PDB entry 1O2G | X-ray diffraction, 1.58 A resolution | chains L and H of the 3 polymer chains in the assembly

[Chain L]
Name: Thrombin
From: Homo sapiens
Notes: EC 3.4.21.5; fragment: light chain, residues 328-363
UniProtKB: P00734 (THRB_HUMAN); residues 1-14 here correspond to UniProt positions 336-349 (UniProt number = residue number + 335)
Amino-acid sequence (36 residues; numbered 1 to 15 plus 21 insertion-coded residues; the number before each row is that of its first residue; a row labelled like 14A-14M holds insertion residues (14A, then the next letters in order)):
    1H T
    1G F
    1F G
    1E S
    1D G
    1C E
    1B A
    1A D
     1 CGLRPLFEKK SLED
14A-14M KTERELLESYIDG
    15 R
UniProt features mapped onto this chain:
  - site: Arg15 (Cleavage)

[Chain H]
Name: Thrombin
From: Homo sapiens
Notes: EC 3.4.21.5; fragment: heavy chain, residues 364-620
UniProtKB: P00734 (THRB_HUMAN); the construct lacks a stretch of the UniProt sequence and is renumbered around it, so the offset changes along the chain: 16-36 = UniProt 364-384; 37-60 = UniProt 386-409; 61-77 = UniProt 419-435; 78-97 = UniProt 437-456; 7 more segments
Amino-acid sequence (259 residues; each row starts with the number of its first residue; note: 4 numbers in that range are skipped by the numbering (no residue carries them; nothing is unmodelled there); a row labelled like 60A-60I holds insertion residues (60A, then the next letters in order)):
    16 IVEGSDAEIG MSPWQVMLFR K
   36A S
    37 PQELLCGASL ISDRWVLTAA HCLL
60A-60I YPPWDKNFT
    61 ENDLLVRIGK HSRTRYE
   77A R
    78 NIEKISMLEK IYIHPRYNWR
   97A E
    98 NLDRDIALMK LKKPVAFSDY IHPVCLPDRE TA
129A-129C ASL
   130 LQAGYKGRVT GWGNLKE
146A-146H TWTANVGK
   150 GQPSVLQVVN LPIVERPVCK DSTRIRITDN MFCAG
  184A Y
   185 KP
186A-186D DEGK
   187 RGDACEGDSG GPFVMKSP
204A-204B FN
   205 NRWYQMGIVS WGE
   219 GCD
  221A R
   222 DGKYGFYTHV FRLKKWIQKV IDQFGE
Disordered / not traced: 146A-146H
Disulfide bonds: Cys42-Cys58, Cys168-Cys182, Cys191-Cys220
Metal / ion sites: Na+: Arg221A, Lys224
Residues lining bound ligands: cra_8696 (696; 3-{5-[amino(iminio)methyl]-1H-indol-2-yl}-1,1'-biphenyl-2-olate): Leu41, Cys42, His57, Cys58, Tyr60A, Trp60D, Lys60F, Asp189, Ala190, Cys191, Glu192, Ser195, Val213, Ser214, Trp215, Gly216, Gly219, Cys220, Gly226
UniProt features mapped onto this chain:
  - region: Ala183 to Val200 (High affinity receptor-binding region which is also known as the TP508 peptide)
  - active site (Charge relay system): His57, Asp102, Ser195
  - glycosylation: Asn60G (N-linked (GlcNAc...) (complex) asparagine)

[Chain L / chain H interface]
Residue-residue contacts (75):
  Cys1(L) - Pro120(H)
  Cys1(L) - Val121(H)
  Cys1(L) - Cys122(H)  disulfide
  Cys1(L) - Arg206(H)  hydrogen bond (backbone-side chain)
  Asp1A(L) - His119(H)  salt bridge
  Asp1A(L) - Arg206(H)
  Ala1B(L) - Arg206(H)  hydrogen bond (backbone-side chain)
  Glu1C(L) - Ile47(H)
  Glu1C(L) - Pro120(H)
  Ser1E(L) - Cys122(H)
  Ser1E(L) - Leu123(H)
  Gly1F(L) - Lys235(H)
  Gly1F(L) - Gln239(H)
  Phe1G(L) - Leu123(H)
  Phe1G(L) - Lys235(H)
  Phe1G(L) - Gln239(H)
  Phe1G(L) - Ile242(H)  hydrophobic
  Phe1G(L) - Asp243(H)
  Thr1H(L) - Ile47(H)  hydrogen bond (backbone-backbone)
  Thr1H(L) - Ser48(H)
  Thr1H(L) - Leu123(H)
  Thr1H(L) - Ile238(H)
  Thr1H(L) - Ile242(H)
  Thr1H(L) - Glu247(H)
  Gly2(L) - Pro120(H)  hydrogen bond (backbone-backbone)
  Gly2(L) - Cys122(H)  hydrogen bond (backbone-side chain)
  Gly2(L) - Arg206(H)
  Gly2(L) - Trp207(H)  hydrogen bond (backbone-backbone)
  Leu3(L) - His119(H)  hydrogen bond (backbone-side chain)
  Leu3(L) - Asn205(H)
  Leu3(L) - Arg206(H)
  Arg4(L) - Gly25(H)
  Arg4(L) - Met26(H)  hydrogen bond (side chain-backbone)
  Arg4(L) - Pro28(H)
  Arg4(L) - Trp29(H)
  Arg4(L) - Arg137(H)
  Arg4(L) - Trp207(H)
  Pro5(L) - Ser115(H)
  Pro5(L) - Asp116(H)
  Pro5(L) - His119(H)
  Leu6(L) - Asp116(H)
  Phe7(L) - Glu23(H)
  Phe7(L) - Ile24(H)
  Phe7(L) - Gly25(H)
  Phe7(L) - Met26(H)
  Glu8(L) - Lys202(H)  salt bridge
  Glu8(L) - Asn205(H)
  Glu8(L) - Trp207(H)  hydrogen bond
  Lys9(L) - His119(H)
  Asp14(L) - Glu23(H)
  Asp14(L) - Met26(H)
  Asp14(L) - Arg137(H)  salt bridge
  Asp14(L) - Trp207(H)
  Lys14A(L) - Glu23(H)  hydrogen bond (backbone-side chain)
  Thr14B(L) - Met26(H)
  Thr14B(L) - Arg137(H)  hydrogen bond
  Thr14B(L) - Asn159(H)  hydrogen bond
  Glu14C(L) - Arg137(H)
  Glu14C(L) - Lys202(H)  salt bridge
  Glu14E(L) - Lys135(H)  salt bridge
  Glu14E(L) - Asn159(H)  hydrogen bond
  Glu14E(L) - Tyr184A(H)  hydrogen bond
  Leu14F(L) - Lys135(H)
  Leu14F(L) - Asn159(H)
  Leu14F(L) - Trp207(H)  hydrophobic
  Leu14G(L) - Lys202(H)
  Leu14G(L) - Pro204(H)  hydrophobic
  Ser14I(L) - Gly133(H)
  Ser14I(L) - Tyr134(H)
  Ser14I(L) - Lys135(H)  hydrogen bond (side chain-backbone)
  Tyr14J(L) - Tyr134(H)  hydrophobic
  Tyr14J(L) - Lys135(H)  hydrogen bond (side chain-backbone)
  Tyr14J(L) - Met201(H)
  Tyr14J(L) - Lys202(H)  hydrogen bond (side chain-backbone)
  Ile14K(L) - Tyr134(H)
Other interface residues (no listed pair), chain H (37 interface residues in all): Tyr117, Pro124, Asp125, Leu129C
Inter-chain disulfides: Cys1(L)-Cys122(H)

[Summary]
26 residues of chain L face 37 of chain H across their interface, with 1 disulfide bond, 17 hydrogen bonds and
5 salt bridges. Among the polar pairs are Asp1A(L)-His119(H), Glu8(L)-Lys202(H) and Glu14E(L)-Lys135(H). Bound
to chain H: cra_8696.
Chain L is Thrombin and chain H is Thrombin, both from Homo sapiens; the structure, Elaborate Manifold of
Short Hydrogen Bond Arrays Mediating Binding of Active Site-Directed Serine Protease Inhibitors, was
determined by X-ray diffraction together with 1O3P from the same study.
